6Y4N - chains D and E of the 6 polymer chains in the assembly; structure by X-ray diffraction, 2.85 A resolution.

[Chain D]
Protein: Tubulin beta chain
Source organism: Sus scrofa
UniProtKB: P02554 (TBB_PIG); residues 1-445 here = UniProt positions 1-445
Sequence (445 residues; row label = number of the first residue in the row):
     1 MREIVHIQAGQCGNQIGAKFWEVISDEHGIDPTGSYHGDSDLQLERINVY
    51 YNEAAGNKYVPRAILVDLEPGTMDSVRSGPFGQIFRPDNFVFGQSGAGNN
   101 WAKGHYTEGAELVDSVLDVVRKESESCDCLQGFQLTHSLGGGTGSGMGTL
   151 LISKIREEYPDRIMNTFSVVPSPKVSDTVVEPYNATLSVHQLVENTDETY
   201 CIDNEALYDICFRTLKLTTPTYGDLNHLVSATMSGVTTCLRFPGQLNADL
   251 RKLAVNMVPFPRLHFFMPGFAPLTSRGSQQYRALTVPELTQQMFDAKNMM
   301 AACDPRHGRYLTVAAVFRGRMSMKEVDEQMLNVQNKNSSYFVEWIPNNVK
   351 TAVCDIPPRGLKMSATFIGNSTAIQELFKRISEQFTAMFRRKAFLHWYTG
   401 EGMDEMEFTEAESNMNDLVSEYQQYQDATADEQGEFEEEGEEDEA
Disordered / not traced: 281-283, 432-445
Small-molecule neighbours: GTP (guanosine-5'-triphosphate): Ala-9, Gly-10, Gln-11, Cys-12, Gln-15, Ile-16, Asp-67, Gly-96, Ala-97, Gly-98, Asn-99, Asn-100, Ser-138, Gly-140, Gly-141, Gly-142, Thr-143, Gly-144, Val-169, Pro-171, Val-175, Ser-176, Glu-181, Asn-204, Leu-207, Tyr-222, Leu-225, Asn-226
UniProt features mapped onto this chain:
  - motif: Met-1 to Ile-4 (MREI motif)
  - binding site (GTP): Gln-11, Glu-69, Ser-138, Gly-142, Thr-143, Gly-144, Asn-204, Asn-226
  - binding site (Mg(2+)): Glu-69
  - modified residue: Ser-40 (Phosphoserine), Lys-58 (N6-acetyllysine), Ser-172 (Phosphoserine), Thr-285 (Phosphothreonine), Thr-290 (Phosphothreonine), Arg-318 (Omega-N-methylarginine), Glu-438 (5-glutamyl polyglutamate)
  - cross-link (Glycyl lysine isopeptide (Lys-Gly)): Lys-58 (interchain with G-Cter in ubiquitin), Lys-324 (interchain with G-Cter in ubiquitin)
  - natural variant: His-37 (H37V: In 2nd form), Asn-48 (N48S: In 2nd form), Ala-55 to Asn-57 (sequence variant, change not given here; In 2nd form), Ser-275 (S275A: In 2nd form)

[Chain E]
Protein: Stathmin-4
Source organism: Rattus norvegicus
UniProtKB: P63043 (STMN4_RAT); residues 49-189 here = UniProt positions 49-189
Sequence (143 residues; numbered 47 to 189; the number before each row is that of its first residue):
    47 MADMEVIELNKCTSGQSFEVILKPPSFDGVPEFNASLPRRRDPSLEEIQK
    97 KLEAAEERRKYQEAELLKHLAEKREHEREVIQKAIEENNNFIKMAKEKLA
   147 QKMESNKENREAHLAAMLERLQEKDKHAEEVRKNKELKEEASR
Disordered / not traced: 47-49, 73-87, 188-189
Differences from the reference sequence: expression tag (47-48)
UniProt features mapped onto this chain:
  - modified residue: Ser-90 (Phosphoserine)

[How chain D and chain E interact]
Residue-residue contacts - 30 pairs, chain D then chain E:
  Tyr-106(D) with His-173(E), hydrogen bond; Ala-174(E), hydrophobic; Val-177(E), hydrophobic; Arg-178(E), hydrogen bond (backbone-side chain)
  Thr-107(D) with Lys-181(E)
  Ala-110(D) with Arg-178(E)
  Ser-153(D) with Leu-167(E); Lys-170(E)
  Lys-154(D) with Asp-171(E), salt bridge
  Arg-156(D) with Leu-167(E)
  Glu-157(D) with Leu-164(E); Leu-167(E); Gln-168(E); Asp-171(E)
  Pro-160(D) with Leu-160(E), hydrophobic; Met-163(E), hydrophobic
  Asp-161(D) with Arg-156(E)
  Gln-191(D) with Lys-170(E), hydrogen bond
  Asn-195(D) with Leu-167(E)
  Thr-399(D) with Lys-184(E), hydrogen bond (backbone-side chain)
  Gly-400(D) with Lys-181(E)
  Glu-401(D) with Val-177(E); Lys-181(E), salt bridge
  Gly-402(D) with Val-177(E); Asn-180(E), hydrogen bond (backbone-side chain); Lys-181(E); Lys-184(E)
  Met-403(D) with Val-177(E)
  Glu-407(D) with His-173(E), salt bridge; Val-177(E)

[In short]
Chain D and chain E form an interface of 17 and 15 residues respectively; the contacts include 5 hydrogen
bonds and 3 salt bridges. Polar contacts include Lys-154(D)/Asp-171(E), Glu-401(D)/Lys-181(E) and
Glu-407(D)/His-173(E). Ligands of chain D: GTP.
Here chain D is Tubulin beta chain (Sus scrofa) and chain E is Stathmin-4 (Rattus norvegicus). Entry 6Y4N
(Structure of Tubulin Tyrosine Ligase in Complex with Tb116) was determined by X-ray diffraction (same
publication as 6Y4M).
